Entry 8E74 (electron microscopy, 2.94 A resolution); this record covers chains C and D of the 9 polymer chains in the assembly.

[Chain C]
Protein: DNA-directed RNA polymerase subunit beta
From: Mycobacterium tuberculosis
Notes: EC 2.7.7.6
Reference sequence: A5U052 (RPOB_MYCTA); residues 7-1178 here correspond to UniProt positions 6-1177 (UniProt number = residue number - 1)
Chain sequence (1172 residues; each row starts with the number of its first residue):
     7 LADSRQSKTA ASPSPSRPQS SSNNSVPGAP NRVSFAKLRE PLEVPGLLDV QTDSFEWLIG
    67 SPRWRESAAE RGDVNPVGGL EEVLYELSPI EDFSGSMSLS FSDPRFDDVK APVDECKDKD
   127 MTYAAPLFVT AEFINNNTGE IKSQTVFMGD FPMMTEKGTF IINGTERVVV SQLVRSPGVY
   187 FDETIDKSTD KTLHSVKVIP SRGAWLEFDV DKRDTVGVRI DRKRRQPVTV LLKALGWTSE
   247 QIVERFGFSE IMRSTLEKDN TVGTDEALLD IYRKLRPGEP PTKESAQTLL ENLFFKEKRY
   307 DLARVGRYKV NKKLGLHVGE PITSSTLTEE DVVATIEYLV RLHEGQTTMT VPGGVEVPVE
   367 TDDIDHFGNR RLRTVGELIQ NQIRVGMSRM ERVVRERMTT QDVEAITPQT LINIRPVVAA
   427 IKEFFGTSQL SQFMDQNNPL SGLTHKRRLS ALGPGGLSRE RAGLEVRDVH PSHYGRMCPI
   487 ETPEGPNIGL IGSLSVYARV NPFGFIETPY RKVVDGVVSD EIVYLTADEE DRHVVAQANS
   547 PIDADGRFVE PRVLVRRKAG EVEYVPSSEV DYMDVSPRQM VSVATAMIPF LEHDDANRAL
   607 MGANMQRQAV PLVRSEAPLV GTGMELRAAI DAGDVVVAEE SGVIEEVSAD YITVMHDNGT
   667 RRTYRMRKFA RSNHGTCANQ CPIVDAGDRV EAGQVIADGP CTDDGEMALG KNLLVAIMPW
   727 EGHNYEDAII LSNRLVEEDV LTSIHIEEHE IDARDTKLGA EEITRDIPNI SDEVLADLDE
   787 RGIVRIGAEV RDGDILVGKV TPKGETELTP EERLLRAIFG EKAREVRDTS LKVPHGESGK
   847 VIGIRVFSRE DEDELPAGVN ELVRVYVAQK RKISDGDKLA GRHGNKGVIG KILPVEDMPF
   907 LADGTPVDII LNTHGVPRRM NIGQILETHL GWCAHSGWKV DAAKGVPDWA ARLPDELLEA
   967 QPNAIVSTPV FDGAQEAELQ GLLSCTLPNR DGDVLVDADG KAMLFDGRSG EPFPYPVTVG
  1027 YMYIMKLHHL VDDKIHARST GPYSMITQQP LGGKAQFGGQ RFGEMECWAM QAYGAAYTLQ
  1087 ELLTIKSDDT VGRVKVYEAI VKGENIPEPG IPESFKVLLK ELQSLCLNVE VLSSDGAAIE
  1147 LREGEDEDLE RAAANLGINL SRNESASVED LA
Unresolved in the structure: 7-29, 1140-1178

[Chain D]
Protein: DNA-directed RNA polymerase subunit beta'
From: Mycobacterium tuberculosis
Notes: EC 2.7.7.6
Reference sequence: A0A045J9E2 (A0A045J9E2_MYCTX); residue numbers follow UniProt; this construct covers 1-1316
Chain sequence (1318 residues; each row starts with the number of its first residue; numbers below 1 keep their minus sign (Gly-1 is residue -1)):
    -1 GAMLDVNFFD ELRIGLATAE DIRQWSYGEV KKPETINYRT LKPEKDGLFC EKIFGPTRDW
    59 ECYCGKYKRV RFKGIICERC GVEVTRAKVR RERMGHIELA APVTHIWYFK GVPSRLGYLL
   119 DLAPKDLEKI IYFAAYVITS VDEEMRHNEL STLEAEMAVE RKAVEDQRDG ELEARAQKLE
   179 ADLAELEAEG AKADARRKVR DGGEREMRQI RDRAQRELDR LEDIWSTFTK LAPKQLIVDE
   239 NLYRELVDRY GEYFTGAMGA ESIQKLIENF DIDAEAESLR DVIRNGKGQK KLRALKRLKV
   299 VAAFQQSGNS PMGMVLDAVP VIPPELRPMV QLDGGRFATS DLNDLYRRVI NRNNRLKRLI
   359 DLGAPEIIVN NEKRMLQESV DALFDNGRRG RPVTGPGNRP LKSLSDLLKG KQGRFRQNLL
   419 GKRVDYSGRS VIVVGPQLKL HQCGLPKLMA LELFKPFVMK RLVDLNHAQN IKSAKRMVER
   479 QRPQVWDVLE EVIAEHPVLL NRAPTLHRLG IQAFEPMLVE GKAIQLHPLV CEAFNADFDG
   539 DQMAVHLPLS AEAQAEARIL MLSSNNILSP ASGRPLAMPR LDMVTGLYYL TTEVPGDTGE
   599 YQPASGDHPE TGVYSSPAEA IMAADRGVLS VRAKIKVRLT QLRPPVEIEA ELFGHSGWQP
   659 GDAWMAETTL GRVMFNELLP LGYPFVNKQM HKKVQAAIIN DLAERYPMIV VAQTVDKLKD
   719 AGFYWATRSG VTVSMADVLV PPRKKEILDH YEERADKVEK QFQRGALNHD ERNEALVEIW
   779 KEATDEVGQA LREHYPDDNP IITIVDSGAT GNFTQTRTLA GMKGLVTNPK GEFIPRPVKS
   839 SFREGLTVLE YFINTHGARK GLADTALRTA DSGYLTRRLV DVSQDVIVRE HDCQTERGIV
   899 VELAERAPDG TLIRDPYIET SAYARTLGTD AVDEAGNVIV ERGQDLGDPE IDALLAAGIT
   959 QVKVRSVLTC ATSTGVCATC YGRSMATGKL VDIGEAVGIV AAQSIGEPGT QLTMRTFHQG
  1019 GVGEDITGGL PRVQELFEAR VPRGKAPIAD VTGRVRLEDG ERFYKITIVP DDGGEEVVYD
  1079 KISKRQRLRV FKHEDGSERV LSDGDHVEVG QQLMEGSADP HEVLRVQGPR EVQIHLVREV
  1139 QEVYRAQGVS IHDKHIEVIV RQMLRRVTII DSGSTEFLPG SLIDRAEFEA ENRRVVAEGG
  1199 EPAAGRPVLM GITKASLATD SWLSAASFQE TTRVLTDAAI NCRSDKLNGL KENVIIGKLI
  1259 PAGTGINRYR NIAVQPTEEA RAAAYTIPSY EDQYYSPDFG AATGAAVPLD DYGYSDYR
Unresolved in the structure: 1015-1022, 1091-1096, 1283-1316
Sequence notes: expression tag (-1 to 0)
Metal / ion sites: Zn2+ site 1: Cys60, Cys75, Cys78; Mg2+: Asp535, Asp537, Asp539 (shared with 1 residue of chain R); Zn2+ site 2: Cys891, Cys968, Cys975, Cys978

[How chain C and chain D interact]
Contacting residue pairs (330; chain C residue first):
  Thr195(C) - Arg1060(D)  hydrogen bond (backbone-side chain)
  Asp196(C) - Arg1060(D)
  Asp196(C) - Ser1081(D)
  Lys197(C) - Arg1060(D)
  Leu470(C) - Ala861(D)  hydrophobic
  Leu470(C) - Leu865(D)  hydrophobic
  Arg473(C) - Arg857(D)
  Asp474(C) - Lys858(D)
  Val475(C) - Thr853(D)
  Val475(C) - His854(D)  hydrogen bond (backbone-side chain)
  Pro477(C) - Phe850(D)  hydrophobic
  Tyr480(C) - Val846(D)
  Tyr480(C) - Phe850(D)
  Pro485(C) - Thr853(D)
  Pro485(C) - Arg857(D)  hydrogen bond (backbone-side chain)
  Ile486(C) - Tyr849(D)  hydrophobic
  Ile486(C) - Thr853(D)
  Thr488(C) - Arg857(D)
  Gly491(C) - Ala864(D)
  Ile494(C) - Leu860(D)  hydrophobic
  Gln543(C) - Val846(D)
  Gln543(C) - Leu847(D)
  Asn545(C) - Val846(D)
  Arg558(C) - Glu750(D)  salt bridge
  Leu560(C) - Arg834(D)
  Leu560(C) - Leu847(D)  hydrophobic
  Arg562(C) - Leu847(D)
  Val568(C) - Arg834(D)
  Tyr570(C) - Arg834(D)
  Met586(C) - Val846(D)  hydrophobic
  Leu597(C) - Tyr849(D)  hydrogen bond (backbone-side chain)
  Glu598(C) - Phe840(D)
  Glu598(C) - Gly843(D)
  Glu598(C) - Leu844(D)  hydrogen bond (backbone-backbone)
  Glu598(C) - Tyr849(D)
  His599(C) - Phe840(D)
  His599(C) - Arg841(D)  hydrogen bond (side chain-backbone)
  His599(C) - Glu842(D)
  His599(C) - Gly843(D)
  Asp600(C) - Phe840(D)
  Asp600(C) - Tyr849(D)  hydrogen bond (backbone-side chain)
  Asp601(C) - Phe840(D)
  Asp601(C) - Tyr849(D)
  Asp601(C) - Asn852(D)
  Ala602(C) - Tyr849(D)
  Ala602(C) - Thr853(D)
  Ala602(C) - Ala856(D)  hydrophobic
  Asn603(C) - Ala856(D)
  Asn603(C) - Leu860(D)
  Ala605(C) - Tyr849(D)
  Ile723(C) - Thr730(D)
  Pro725(C) - Asp580(D)
  Pro725(C) - Ala724(D)
  Pro725(C) - Thr725(D)
  Pro725(C) - Val729(D)
  Trp726(C) - Thr725(D)
  Glu727(C) - Thr725(D)  hydrogen bond (backbone-side chain)
  Glu727(C) - Arg726(D)  salt bridge
  Gly728(C) - Val432(D)
  Gly728(C) - Pro434(D)
  Gly728(C) - Phe721(D)
  His729(C) - Val432(D)
  His729(C) - Pro434(D)
  Tyr731(C) - Pro526(D)
  Tyr731(C) - Phe536(D)
  Tyr731(C) - Arg578(D)  hydrogen bond
  Tyr731(C) - Asp580(D)
  Tyr731(C) - Met581(D)
  Tyr731(C) - Phe721(D)  hydrophobic
  Glu732(C) - Asp535(D)
  Glu732(C) - Phe536(D)  hydrogen bond (backbone-backbone)
  Glu732(C) - Arg578(D)  salt bridge
  Glu732(C) - Leu579(D)
  Asp733(C) - Asp535(D)
  Asp733(C) - Phe536(D)
  Arg760(C) - Arg334(D)
  Thr762(C) - Gly332(D)
  Thr762(C) - Gly333(D)
  Lys763(C) - Tyr36(D)
  Lys763(C) - Arg37(D)
  Leu764(C) - Arg37(D)
  Glu767(C) - Gly332(D)
  Gly810(C) - Leu39(D)
  Glu811(C) - Arg37(D)
  Glu811(C) - Thr38(D)
  Glu811(C) - Lys40(D)
  Thr812(C) - Arg37(D)
  Thr812(C) - Thr38(D)
  Glu813(C) - Thr38(D)  hydrogen bond
  Glu813(C) - Lys40(D)  salt bridge
  Lys884(C) - Asp537(D)
  Lys892(C) - Asp537(D)
  Gly893(C) - Phe536(D)
  Val894(C) - Phe536(D)  hydrogen bond (backbone-backbone)
  Val894(C) - Asp537(D)
  Val894(C) - Gly538(D)
  Ile895(C) - Val431(D)
  Asn918(C) - Asp580(D)  hydrogen bond
  Thr919(C) - Val729(D)  hydrogen bond (side chain-backbone)
  Thr919(C) - Thr730(D)
  Thr919(C) - Val731(D)
  Thr919(C) - Ile802(D)
  His920(C) - Leu579(D)
  His920(C) - Asp580(D)  salt bridge
  His920(C) - Thr583(D)  hydrogen bond
  Arg924(C) - Thr808(D)  hydrogen bond
  Arg924(C) - Gln813(D)
  Met926(C) - Gln813(D)
  Met926(C) - Thr816(D)
  Met926(C) - Leu817(D)  hydrophobic
  Met926(C) - Phe840(D)  hydrophobic
  Ile928(C) - Val731(D)  hydrophobic
  Ile928(C) - Leu817(D)  hydrophobic
  Ile928(C) - Phe840(D)
  Ile931(C) - Val731(D)
  Ile931(C) - Ser732(D)
  Leu932(C) - Met733(D)  hydrophobic
  His935(C) - Ser732(D)
  His935(C) - Met733(D)
  Phe977(C) - Leu844(D)
  Phe977(C) - Thr845(D)
  Phe977(C) - Tyr849(D)  hydrophobic
  Glu982(C) - Met733(D)
  Glu982(C) - Arg841(D)  salt bridge
  Glu982(C) - Glu842(D)
  Gln986(C) - Met733(D)
  Asp1005(C) - Ser732(D)
  Asp1005(C) - Ala734(D)
  Lys1007(C) - Thr730(D)
  Lys1007(C) - Ser732(D)
  Lys1007(C) - Asp735(D)  salt bridge
  Asp1012(C) - Arg726(D)  salt bridge
  Phe1019(C) - Thr725(D)
  Pro1020(C) - Arg726(D)
  Tyr1021(C) - Tyr587(D)  hydrogen bond
  Tyr1021(C) - Arg726(D)
  Tyr1021(C) - Ser727(D)
  Tyr1021(C) - Gly728(D)
  Val1023(C) - Thr730(D)
  Thr1024(C) - Thr730(D)
  Thr1024(C) - Val731(D)  hydrogen bond (side chain-backbone)
  Thr1024(C) - Ser732(D)
  Val1037(C) - Ser428(D)
  Val1037(C) - Lys520(D)
  Asp1038(C) - Lys520(D)  salt bridge
  Lys1040(C) - Arg427(D)
  Lys1040(C) - Ser428(D)
  Lys1040(C) - Val429(D)
  Lys1040(C) - Gln540(D)
  Ile1041(C) - Arg427(D)
  Ile1041(C) - Ser428(D)
  Ile1041(C) - Met447(D)  hydrophobic
  Ile1041(C) - Lys520(D)
  His1042(C) - Gly426(D)
  His1042(C) - Arg427(D)  hydrogen bond (backbone-backbone)
  Ala1043(C) - Ser425(D)
  Ala1043(C) - Gly426(D)
  Ala1043(C) - Met447(D)  hydrophobic
  Ala1043(C) - Glu450(D)
  Arg1044(C) - Asp423(D)  salt bridge
  Arg1044(C) - Tyr424(D)  hydrogen bond (backbone-backbone)
  Arg1044(C) - Ser425(D)  hydrogen bond (backbone-backbone)
  Arg1044(C) - Glu450(D)
  Arg1044(C) - Leu451(D)
  Ser1045(C) - Asp423(D)
  Ser1045(C) - Tyr424(D)  hydrogen bond (backbone-backbone)
  Ser1045(C) - Glu450(D)  hydrogen bond
  Thr1046(C) - Tyr424(D)
  Tyr1049(C) - Asp423(D)  hydrogen bond
  Met1051(C) - Arg89(D)  hydrogen bond (backbone-side chain)
  Ile1052(C) - Arg89(D)  hydrogen bond (backbone-side chain)
  Ile1052(C) - Glu323(D)
  Ile1052(C) - Leu324(D)
  Ile1052(C) - Pro326(D)
  Ile1052(C) - Arg412(D)
  Gln1054(C) - Arg89(D)
  Gln1055(C) - Asn416(D)  hydrogen bond (side chain-backbone)
  Gln1055(C) - Lys420(D)
  Pro1056(C) - Arg421(D)
  Pro1056(C) - Val422(D)
  Pro1056(C) - Asp423(D)
  Leu1057(C) - Arg421(D)
  Gly1058(C) - Arg421(D)
  Gly1065(C) - Arg421(D)  hydrogen bond (backbone-side chain)
  Gly1065(C) - Val422(D)
  Gln1066(C) - Arg421(D)
  Gln1066(C) - Val422(D)  hydrogen bond (backbone-backbone)
  Gln1066(C) - Ser425(D)
  Gln1066(C) - Gly426(D)
  Gln1066(C) - Arg427(D)
  Gln1066(C) - Ala542(D)
  Arg1067(C) - Arg414(D)
  Arg1067(C) - Gln415(D)  hydrogen bond (side chain-backbone)
  Arg1067(C) - Gly419(D)  hydrogen bond (side chain-backbone)
  Arg1067(C) - Lys420(D)
  Arg1067(C) - Arg421(D)
  Phe1068(C) - Gly419(D)
  Phe1068(C) - Lys420(D)  hydrogen bond (backbone-backbone)
  Glu1070(C) - Leu418(D)
  Glu1070(C) - Arg875(D)  salt bridge
  Met1071(C) - Thr503(D)
  Glu1072(C) - Asn499(D)
  Glu1072(C) - Thr503(D)  hydrogen bond
  Glu1072(C) - Ile509(D)
  Cys1073(C) - Leu418(D)  hydrogen bond (side chain-backbone)
  Trp1074(C) - Arg875(D)
  Trp1074(C) - Val878(D)
  Trp1074(C) - Ile997(D)
  Trp1074(C) - Gln1001(D)
  Ala1075(C) - Thr503(D)
  Ala1075(C) - Arg506(D)
  Ala1075(C) - Ile509(D)  hydrophobic
  Ala1075(C) - Gln1001(D)
  Met1076(C) - Met559(D)  hydrophobic
  Gln1077(C) - Gln882(D)  hydrogen bond
  Gln1077(C) - Ile997(D)
  Gln1077(C) - Leu1248(D)
  Gln1077(C) - Val1252(D)
  Ala1078(C) - Arg506(D)
  Ala1078(C) - Gln1001(D)
  Tyr1079(C) - Arg506(D)
  Tyr1079(C) - Leu507(D)
  Tyr1079(C) - Ile509(D)  hydrogen bond (side chain-backbone)
  Tyr1079(C) - Gln510(D)
  Tyr1079(C) - Leu558(D)
  Tyr1079(C) - Met559(D)  hydrophobic
  Tyr1079(C) - Asn564(D)
  Gly1080(C) - Gly1261(D)
  Gly1080(C) - Thr1262(D)  hydrogen bond (backbone-backbone)
  Ala1081(C) - Glu554(D)
  Ala1082(C) - Glu554(D)
  Ala1082(C) - Leu1257(D)
  Ala1082(C) - Ile1258(D)  hydrophobic
  Ala1082(C) - Gly1263(D)
  Tyr1083(C) - Glu550(D)
  Tyr1083(C) - Glu554(D)  hydrogen bond (backbone-side chain)
  Tyr1083(C) - Leu1257(D)
  Tyr1083(C) - Thr1262(D)
  Tyr1083(C) - Arg1268(D)
  Thr1084(C) - Ala551(D)
  Thr1084(C) - Glu554(D)  hydrogen bond
  Gln1086(C) - Gly1255(D)
  Gln1086(C) - Leu1257(D)
  Glu1087(C) - Pro546(D)
  Glu1087(C) - Leu547(D)  hydrogen bond (side chain-backbone)
  Glu1087(C) - Ser548(D)  hydrogen bond
  Glu1087(C) - Ala551(D)
  Leu1088(C) - Val422(D)
  Leu1089(C) - Lys420(D)  hydrogen bond (backbone-side chain)
  Leu1089(C) - Val1252(D)  hydrophobic
  Lys1092(C) - Val422(D)
  Lys1092(C) - Asp423(D)  hydrogen bond (backbone-backbone)
  Lys1092(C) - Leu545(D)  hydrogen bond (side chain-backbone)
  Lys1092(C) - Pro546(D)
  Lys1092(C) - Leu547(D)
  Ser1093(C) - Lys420(D)
  Ser1093(C) - Arg421(D)  hydrogen bond (side chain-backbone)
  Asp1094(C) - Lys420(D)  salt bridge
  Tyr1103(C) - Met457(D)
  Ile1106(C) - Pro454(D)  hydrophobic
  Ile1106(C) - Leu547(D)  hydrophobic
  Val1107(C) - Lys458(D)
  Gly1109(C) - Lys458(D)
  Ile1112(C) - Ser548(D)
  Ile1117(C) - Asp3(D)
  Ile1117(C) - Asn5(D)
  Ile1117(C) - Phe7(D)  hydrophobic
  Pro1118(C) - Lys420(D)
  Pro1118(C) - Ile1254(D)
  Glu1119(C) - Arg89(D)  salt bridge
  Ser1120(C) - Asn416(D)
  Ser1120(C) - Leu417(D)
  Ser1120(C) - Lys420(D)
  Phe1121(C) - Leu417(D)
  Phe1121(C) - Ile1254(D)  hydrophobic
  Val1123(C) - Arg89(D)
  Val1123(C) - Leu324(D)  hydrophobic
  Val1123(C) - Arg412(D)
  Leu1124(C) - Phe413(D)  hydrophobic
  Leu1124(C) - Leu417(D)  hydrophobic
  Lys1126(C) - Glu90(D)  hydrogen bond (side chain-backbone)
  Lys1126(C) - Leu324(D)
  Glu1127(C) - Leu405(D)
  Glu1127(C) - Leu406(D)
  Glu1127(C) - Arg412(D)  salt bridge
  Leu1128(C) - Leu406(D)  hydrophobic
  Leu1128(C) - Leu1233(D)  hydrophobic
  Gln1129(C) - Trp23(D)
  Gln1129(C) - Met92(D)
  Gln1129(C) - Pro318(D)
  Ser1130(C) - Pro318(D)
  Ser1130(C) - Tyr344(D)  hydrogen bond
  Ser1130(C) - Phe382(D)
  Ser1130(C) - Leu402(D)
  Leu1131(C) - His103(D)  hydrogen bond (backbone-side chain)
  Leu1131(C) - Trp105(D)  hydrophobic
  Leu1131(C) - Leu402(D)  hydrophobic
  Leu1131(C) - Leu406(D)  hydrophobic
  Cys1132(C) - Ala15(D)
  Cys1132(C) - Ile20(D)  hydrophobic
  Cys1132(C) - Leu314(D)  hydrophobic
  Cys1132(C) - Pro318(D)
  Cys1132(C) - Phe382(D)  hydrophobic
  Leu1133(C) - Gly13(D)
  Leu1133(C) - Trp23(D)
  Leu1133(C) - Trp105(D)  hydrophobic
  Leu1133(C) - Tyr106(D)
  Leu1133(C) - Ala1237(D)  hydrophobic
  Asn1134(C) - Arg11(D)
  Asn1134(C) - Ile12(D)
  Asn1134(C) - Gly13(D)  hydrogen bond (backbone-backbone)
  Asn1134(C) - Leu14(D)
  Asn1134(C) - Ala15(D)
  Asn1134(C) - Asp19(D)
  Asn1134(C) - Trp23(D)
  Val1135(C) - Leu10(D)  hydrophobic
  Val1135(C) - Arg11(D)
  Glu1136(C) - Leu10(D)
  Glu1136(C) - Arg11(D)  salt bridge
  Val1137(C) - Gly-1(D)
  Val1137(C) - Ala0(D)  hydrogen bond (backbone-backbone)
  Val1137(C) - Asp3(D)
  Val1137(C) - Phe7(D)  hydrophobic
  Val1137(C) - Glu9(D)
  Leu1138(C) - Phe7(D)
  Leu1138(C) - Asp8(D)  hydrogen bond (backbone-backbone)
  Leu1138(C) - Glu9(D)  hydrogen bond (backbone-backbone)
  Leu1138(C) - Arg11(D)
  Ser1139(C) - Phe6(D)
  Ser1139(C) - Asp8(D)
Interface residues without a listed pair, chain C (172 interface residues in all): Ser194, Ala468, His476, His479, Cys484, Gly495, Val561, Glu569, Pro583, Leu606, Met724, Asn730, Ala734, Arg833, Thr835, Asp881, Gly882, Gly896, Val922, Pro923, Leu985, Pro1022, Thr1053, Phe1063, Gly1069, Leu1085, Thr1090, Arg1099, Gly1116, Leu1125
Interface residues without a listed pair, chain D (190 interface residues in all): Val4, Ile320, Val328, Gln329, Asp331, Ser403, Ile430, Gln435, Pro444, Lys453, Phe455, Ile469, Leu497, Pro502, His505, Ala521, His544, Arg630, Tyr722, Arg770, Ala807, Pro827, Ile832, Asp862, Thr874, Ala994, Val998, Lys1079, Trp1220, Ser1242, Ile1253, Lys1256, Ala1260

[Overview]
The interface between chain C and chain D involves 172 residues on one side and 190 on the other; the contacts
include 52 hydrogen bonds and 15 salt bridges. Polar pairs include Arg558(C)-Glu750(D), Glu727(C)-Arg726(D)
and Glu732(C)-Arg578(D).
Chain C is DNA-directed RNA polymerase subunit beta and chain D is DNA-directed RNA polymerase subunit beta',
both from Mycobacterium tuberculosis; the structure, Mycobacterium tuberculosis RNAP paused elongation complex
with NusG transcription factor, was determined by electron microscopy together with 8E79, 8E82, 8E8M and 8E95
from the same study.
